PDB entry 6HW8 | X-ray diffraction, 2.80 A resolution | chains A and B of the 28 polymer chains in the assembly

# Chain A
Protein: Proteasome subunit alpha type-2
Source organism: Saccharomyces cerevisiae (strain ATCC 204508 / S288c)
Notes: EC 3.4.25.1
UniProtKB: P23639 (PSA2_YEAST); numbering as in UniProt (aligned over 1-250)
Sequence (250 residues; each row starts with the number of its first residue):
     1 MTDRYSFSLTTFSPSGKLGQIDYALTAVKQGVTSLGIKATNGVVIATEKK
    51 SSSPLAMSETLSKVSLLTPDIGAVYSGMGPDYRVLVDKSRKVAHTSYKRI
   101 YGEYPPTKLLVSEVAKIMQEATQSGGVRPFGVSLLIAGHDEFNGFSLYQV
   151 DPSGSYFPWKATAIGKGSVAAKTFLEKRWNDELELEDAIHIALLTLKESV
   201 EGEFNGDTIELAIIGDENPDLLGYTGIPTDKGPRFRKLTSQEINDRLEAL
UniProt features mapped onto this chain:
  - cross-link: Lys108 (Glycyl lysine isopeptide (Lys-Gly) (interchain with G-Cter in ubiquitin))

# Chain B
Protein: Proteasome subunit alpha type-3
Source organism: Saccharomyces cerevisiae (strain ATCC 204508 / S288c)
Notes: EC 3.4.25.1
UniProtKB: P23638 (PSA3_YEAST); residues 0-257 here correspond to UniProt positions 1-258 (UniProt number = residue number + 1)
Sequence (258 residues; row label = number of the first residue in the row; numbering starts at 0):
     0 MGSRRYDSRTTIFSPEGRLYQVEYALESISHAGTAIGIMASDGIVLAAER
    50 KVTSTLLEQDTSTEKLYKLNDKIAVAVAGLTADAEILINTARIHAQNYLK
   100 TYNEDIPVEILVRRLSDIKQGYTQHGGLRPFGVSFIYAGYDDRYGYQLYT
   150 SNPSGNYTGWKAISVGANTSAAQTLLQMDYKDDMKVDDAIELALKTLSKT
   200 TDSSALTYDRLEFATIRKGANDGEVYQKIFKPQEIKDILVKTGITKKDED
   250 EEADEDMK
Disordered / not traced: 0, 245-257
UniProt features mapped onto this chain:
  - cross-link (Glycyl lysine isopeptide (Lys-Gly)): Lys99 (interchain with G-Cter in ubiquitin), Lys198 (interchain with G-Cter in ubiquitin), Lys230 (interchain with G-Cter in ubiquitin)

# Chain A / chain B interface
Residue-residue contacts - 58 pairs, chain A then chain B:
  Arg4(A) - Ser2(B)  hydrogen bond (backbone-side chain)
  Tyr5(A) - Ser2(B)
  Tyr5(A) - Tyr5(B)
  Ser6(A) - Gly125(B)
  Ser6(A) - Leu127(B)
  Phe7(A) - Ser2(B)
  Phe7(A) - Tyr5(B)
  Phe7(A) - Asp6(B)
  Phe7(A) - Gly126(B)
  Ser8(A) - Gly126(B)  hydrogen bond (backbone-backbone)
  Ser8(A) - Leu127(B)
  Ser8(A) - Arg128(B)  hydrogen bond (side chain-backbone)
  Thr10(A) - Arg128(B)
  Thr11(A) - Ser7(B)
  Thr11(A) - Thr9(B)
  Thr11(A) - Gln20(B)
  Phe12(A) - Gln20(B)
  Phe12(A) - Tyr23(B)
  Phe12(A) - Arg128(B)
  Phe12(A) - Pro129(B)
  Phe12(A) - Gly131(B)
  Ser13(A) - Tyr23(B)
  Pro14(A) - Tyr23(B)  hydrophobic
  Pro14(A) - Glu26(B)
  Ser15(A) - Glu26(B)
  Gly16(A) - Tyr23(B)
  Gly16(A) - Ser27(B)  hydrogen bond (backbone-side chain)
  Leu18(A) - Arg128(B)
  Lys38(A) - Glu57(B)  salt bridge
  Ser112(A) - Glu84(B)
  Lys116(A) - Ile85(B)
  Gln119(A) - Ala81(B)
  Gln119(A) - Asp82(B)  hydrogen bond
  Gln119(A) - Ile85(B)
  Gln119(A) - Arg128(B)
  Thr122(A) - Arg128(B)  hydrogen bond (backbone-side chain)
  Gln123(A) - Tyr121(B)
  Gln123(A) - Leu127(B)
  Gln123(A) - Arg128(B)  hydrogen bond (side chain-backbone)
  Gln123(A) - Phe130(B)
  Gly125(A) - Leu127(B)
  Ser153(A) - Ala81(B)
  Gly154(A) - Ala81(B)
  Ser155(A) - Ala81(B)
  Tyr156(A) - Glu84(B)  hydrogen bond
  Pro158(A) - Leu56(B)
  Pro158(A) - Glu57(B)  hydrogen bond (backbone-backbone)
  Pro158(A) - Thr60(B)
  Pro158(A) - Ser61(B)
  Trp159(A) - Ser53(B)
  Trp159(A) - Leu55(B)
  Trp159(A) - Leu56(B)
  Lys160(A) - Leu55(B)  hydrogen bond (backbone-backbone)
  Lys160(A) - Glu57(B)
  Ala161(A) - Leu55(B)
  Leu175(A) - Leu55(B)
  Glu176(A) - Thr54(B)
  Glu176(A) - Leu55(B)
Also at the interface, not in a pair above, chain A (35 interface residues in all): Ser124, Tyr148, Phe157, Lys172, Trp179
Also at the interface, not in a pair above, chain B (32 interface residues in all): Ala24, His30, Leu79, Thr80

# Summary
35 residues of chain A and 32 residues of chain B are in contact, with 10 hydrogen bonds and 1 salt bridge.
Among the polar pairs are Lys38(A)-Glu57(B), Arg4(A)-Ser2(B) and Ser8(A)-Arg128(B).
Chain A is Proteasome subunit alpha type-2 and chain B is Proteasome subunit alpha type-3, both from
Saccharomyces cerevisiae (strain ATCC 204508 / S288c); the structure, Yeast 20S proteasome in complex with 39,
was determined by X-ray diffraction, deposited together with 6HTB, 6HTC, 6HTD, 6HTP, 6HTR, 6HUB and 30 further
entries.
